PDB entry 4AA6 | X-ray diffraction, 2.60 A resolution | chains B and C of the 4 polymer chains in the assembly

== Chain B ==
Name: Estrogen receptor
Organism: Homo sapiens
UniProtKB: P03372 (ESR1_HUMAN); residues 182-252 here = UniProt positions 182-252
Chain sequence (71 residues; each row starts with the number of its first residue):
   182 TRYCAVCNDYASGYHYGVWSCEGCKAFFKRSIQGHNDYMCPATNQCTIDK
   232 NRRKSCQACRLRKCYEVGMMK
Not modelled in the structure: 217
Metal / ion sites: Zn2+ site 1: Cys185, Cys188, Cys202, Cys205; Zn2+ site 2: Cys221, Cys227, Cys237, Cys240

== Chain C ==
Molecule: 18-nt DNA strand
Sequence (18 nucleotides; numbered 1 to 18; the number before each row is that of its first residue):
     1 CTAAGTCACAGTGACCTG

== Interface between chain B and chain C ==
Contacting residue pairs (15; chain B residue first):
  Glu203(B) with DG13(C), sugar contact; DA14(C), base contact; DC15(C), hydrogen bond to the base
  Gly204(B) with DG13(C), sugar contact
  Lys206(B) with DC15(C), base contact
  Ala207(B) with DG13(C), base contact
  Phe208(B) with DT12(C), phosphate contact
  Arg211(B) with DT12(C), salt bridge to the phosphate; DG13(C), hydrogen bond to the base
  Arg234(B) with DG13(C), salt bridge to the phosphate
  Lys235(B) with DT12(C), phosphate contact; DG13(C), salt bridge to the phosphate
  Gln238(B) with DG11(C), hydrogen bond to the phosphate; DT12(C), hydrogen bond to the phosphate
  Arg241(B) with DG13(C), salt bridge to the phosphate
Other interface residues (no listed pair), chain B (11 interface residues in all): Lys210
Other interface residues (no listed pair), chain C (6 interface residues in all): DC16

== In short ==
11 residues of chain B and 6 residues of chain C are in contact; the contacts include 4 hydrogen bonds and 4
salt bridges. Polar contacts include Glu203(B)-DC15(C), Arg211(B)-DG13(C) and Gln238(B)-DG11(C). Cys185(B),
Cys188(B), Cys202(B) and Cys205(B) coordinate Zn2+ site 1.
Chain B is Estrogen receptor (Homo sapiens) and chain C is an 18-nt DNA strand; the structure, The oestrogen
receptor recognizes an imperfectly palindromic response element through an alternative side-chain
conformation, was determined by X-ray diffraction.
